Entry 2HOD (X-ray diffraction, 2.90 A resolution); this record covers chains B and M of the 5 polymer chains in the assembly.

# Chain B
Molecule: Fibrinogen beta chain
Organism: Homo sapiens
UniProtKB: P02675 (FIBB_HUMAN); residues 134-461 here correspond to UniProt positions 164-491 (UniProt number = residue number + 30)
Amino-acid sequence (328 residues; each row starts with the number of its first residue):
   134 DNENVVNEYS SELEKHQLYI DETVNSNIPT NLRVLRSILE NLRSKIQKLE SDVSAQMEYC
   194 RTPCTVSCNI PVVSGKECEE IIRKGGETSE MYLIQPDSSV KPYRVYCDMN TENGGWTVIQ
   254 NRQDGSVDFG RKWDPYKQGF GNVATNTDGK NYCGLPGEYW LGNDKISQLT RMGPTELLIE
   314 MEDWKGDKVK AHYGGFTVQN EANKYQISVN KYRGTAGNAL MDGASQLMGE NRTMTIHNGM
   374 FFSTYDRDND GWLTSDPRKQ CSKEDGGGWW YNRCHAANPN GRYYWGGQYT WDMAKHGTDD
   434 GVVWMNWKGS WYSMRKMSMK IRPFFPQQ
Not modelled in the structure: 134-150, 458-461
Cystine bridges: Cys201-Cys286, Cys211-Cys240, Cys394-Cys407
Covalently attached groups: N-acetylglucosamine (NAG) linked to Asn364
Metal / ion sites: Ca2+: Asp381, Asp383, Trp385
UniProt features mapped onto this chain:
  - glycosylation: Asn364 (N-linked (GlcNAc...) asparagine)

# Chain M
Molecule: Gly-hydroxyPro-Arg-Pro-amide peptide ligand
Amino-acid sequence (5 residues; each row starts with the number of its first residue):
     1 GPRPX
Modified / non-standard residues: Pro2 (4-hydroxyproline; HYP); NH2 (amino group) at position 5

# Interface between chain B and chain M
Pairs across the interface (21; chain B residue first):
  Leu360(B) - Pro2(M)
  Asn364(B) - Pro2(M)
  Met367(B) - Pro2(M)
  Met367(B) - Arg3(M)
  Met367(B) - NH2_5(M)
  Thr368(B) - Pro2(M)
  Trp385(B) - Arg3(M)
  Glu397(B) - Arg3(M)  salt bridge
  Asp398(B) - Arg3(M)  salt bridge
  Arg406(B) - Pro2(M)
  Arg406(B) - Arg3(M)
  Arg406(B) - Pro4(M)
  Arg406(B) - NH2_5(M)
  Cys407(B) - Gly1(M)
  Cys407(B) - Pro2(M)
  Cys407(B) - Arg3(M)  hydrogen bond
  His408(B) - Gly1(M)  hydrogen bond (backbone-backbone)
  Thr431(B) - Arg3(M)
  Asp432(B) - Gly1(M)  hydrogen bond (side chain-backbone)
  Met438(B) - Gly1(M)  hydrogen bond (side chain-backbone)
  Ser443(B) - Gly1(M)

# Overview
The interface between chain B and chain M involves 14 residues on one side and 5 on the other, with 4 hydrogen
bonds and 2 salt bridges. Polar contacts include Glu397(B)-Arg3(M), Asp398(B)-Arg3(M) and Cys407(B)-Arg3(M).
N-acetylglucosamine is covalently linked to Asn364(B).
Here chain B is Fibrinogen beta chain (Homo sapiens) and chain M is Gly-hydroxyPro-Arg-Pro-amide peptide
ligand. Entry 2HOD (Crystal Structure of Fragment D from Human Fibrinogen Complexed with
Gly-hydroxyPro-Arg-Pro-amide) was determined by X-ray diffraction.
